PDB entry 4HUQ | X-ray diffraction, 3.00 A resolution | chains A and B of the 4 polymer chains in the assembly

[Chain A]
Protein: Energy-coupling factor transporter ATP-binding protein EcfA 1
Organism: Lactobacillus brevis
Notes: EC 3.6.3.-
UniProt: Q03PY6 (ECFA1_LACBA); residue numbers follow UniProt; this construct covers 1-290
Chain sequence (290 residues; row label = number of the first residue in the row):
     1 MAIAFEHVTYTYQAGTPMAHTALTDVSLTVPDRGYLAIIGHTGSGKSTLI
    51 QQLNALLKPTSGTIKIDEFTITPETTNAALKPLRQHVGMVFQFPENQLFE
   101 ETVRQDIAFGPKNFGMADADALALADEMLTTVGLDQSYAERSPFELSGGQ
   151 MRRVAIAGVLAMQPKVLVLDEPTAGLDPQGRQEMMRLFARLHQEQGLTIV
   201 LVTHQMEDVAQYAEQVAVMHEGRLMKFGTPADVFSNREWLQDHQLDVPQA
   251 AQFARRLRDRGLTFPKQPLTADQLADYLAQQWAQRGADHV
Unresolved in the structure: 1, 286-290

[Chain B]
Protein: Energy-coupling factor transporter ATP-binding protein EcfA 2
Organism: Lactobacillus brevis
Notes: EC 3.6.3.-
UniProt: Q03PY5 (ECFA2_LACBA); residue numbers follow UniProt; this construct covers 1-279
Chain sequence (279 residues; row label = number of the first residue in the row):
     1 MTENIISVDHLTYQYDENQAPALTDVSFTVHAGEWLAIVGHNGSGKSTLA
    51 KSLDGLLPFTQGSVTVGGITLTPETVWQVREQIGMIFQNPDNQFVGATVE
   101 DDVAFGLENRQISRDEMVPRVQAALAQVGMTSFAQREPSSLSGGQKQRVA
   151 LAGIVAIAPKILILDEATSMLDPQGRIEMLAIVRQLRQQQNLTVISITHD
   201 IDEAASADRVLVIDDGRLVDEAVPSQIFERGTQLVEMGLDLPFTEKLKAA
   251 LRQRGITPPTTYQTAAEMEEWLWQSLSNT
Unresolved in the structure: 1-2, 278-279
UniProt features mapped onto this chain:
  - binding site (ATP): G40 to S47

[Chain A / chain B interface]
Residue-residue contacts - 51 pairs, chain A then chain B:
  G175(A) with S169(B)
  L176(A) with H199(B)
  D177(A) with N42(B)
  P178(A) with H199(B); V235(B); G238(B); L239(B); D240(B)
  Q179(A) with V235(B); E236(B)
  R181(A) with H199(B); D240(B), salt bridge
  Q182(A) with V235(B)
  H204(A) with D172(B); P173(B)
  E207(A) with K246(B)
  Q249(A) with F243(B); K246(B), hydrogen bond
  A250(A) with F243(B), hydrophobic
  F253(A) with F243(B), hydrophobic; L247(B), hydrophobic; A265(B); M268(B), hydrophobic; E269(B); L272(B), hydrophobic
  R256(A) with A265(B); A266(B); E269(B), salt bridge
  L257(A) with L272(B), hydrophobic
  R260(A) with E269(B), salt bridge; E270(B), salt bridge; W273(B), hydrogen bond (backbone-side chain)
  A271(A) with F243(B), hydrophobic; A250(B)
  D272(A) with Q253(B); R254(B), salt bridge
  L274(A) with F243(B), hydrophobic; L247(B), hydrophobic
  A275(A) with A250(B), hydrophobic; R254(B)
  D276(A) with R254(B), salt bridge
  L278(A) with L251(B), hydrophobic; L272(B), hydrophobic; L276(B), hydrophobic
  A279(A) with I256(B), hydrophobic
  Q281(A) with L276(B)
  W282(A) with I256(B), hydrophobic; W271(B), hydrophobic; S275(B); L276(B)
  R285(A) with S275(B), hydrogen bond (side chain-backbone)
Interface residues without a listed pair, chain A (28 interface residues in all): F93, Q205, L262
Interface residues without a listed pair, chain B (30 interface residues in all): M170, R176

[Overview]
The interface between chain A and chain B involves 28 residues on one side and 30 on the other; the contacts
include 3 hydrogen bonds and 6 salt bridges. Polar contacts include R181(A)-D240(B), R256(A)-E269(B) and
R260(A)-E269(B).
Chain A is Energy-coupling factor transporter ATP-binding protein EcfA 1 and chain B is Energy-coupling factor
transporter ATP-binding protein EcfA 2, both from Lactobacillus brevis; the structure, Crystal Structure of a
transporter, was determined by X-ray diffraction.
